PDB entry 5UH5 | X-ray diffraction, 3.75 A resolution | chains D and F of the 9 polymer chains in the assembly

Chain D:
Name: DNA-directed RNA polymerase subunit beta'
From: Mycobacterium tuberculosis (strain ATCC 25618 / H37Rv)
Notes: EC 2.7.7.6
UniProtKB: P9WGY7 (RPOC_MYCTU); residues 1-1316 here = UniProt positions 1-1316
Chain sequence (1316 residues; each row starts with the number of its first residue):
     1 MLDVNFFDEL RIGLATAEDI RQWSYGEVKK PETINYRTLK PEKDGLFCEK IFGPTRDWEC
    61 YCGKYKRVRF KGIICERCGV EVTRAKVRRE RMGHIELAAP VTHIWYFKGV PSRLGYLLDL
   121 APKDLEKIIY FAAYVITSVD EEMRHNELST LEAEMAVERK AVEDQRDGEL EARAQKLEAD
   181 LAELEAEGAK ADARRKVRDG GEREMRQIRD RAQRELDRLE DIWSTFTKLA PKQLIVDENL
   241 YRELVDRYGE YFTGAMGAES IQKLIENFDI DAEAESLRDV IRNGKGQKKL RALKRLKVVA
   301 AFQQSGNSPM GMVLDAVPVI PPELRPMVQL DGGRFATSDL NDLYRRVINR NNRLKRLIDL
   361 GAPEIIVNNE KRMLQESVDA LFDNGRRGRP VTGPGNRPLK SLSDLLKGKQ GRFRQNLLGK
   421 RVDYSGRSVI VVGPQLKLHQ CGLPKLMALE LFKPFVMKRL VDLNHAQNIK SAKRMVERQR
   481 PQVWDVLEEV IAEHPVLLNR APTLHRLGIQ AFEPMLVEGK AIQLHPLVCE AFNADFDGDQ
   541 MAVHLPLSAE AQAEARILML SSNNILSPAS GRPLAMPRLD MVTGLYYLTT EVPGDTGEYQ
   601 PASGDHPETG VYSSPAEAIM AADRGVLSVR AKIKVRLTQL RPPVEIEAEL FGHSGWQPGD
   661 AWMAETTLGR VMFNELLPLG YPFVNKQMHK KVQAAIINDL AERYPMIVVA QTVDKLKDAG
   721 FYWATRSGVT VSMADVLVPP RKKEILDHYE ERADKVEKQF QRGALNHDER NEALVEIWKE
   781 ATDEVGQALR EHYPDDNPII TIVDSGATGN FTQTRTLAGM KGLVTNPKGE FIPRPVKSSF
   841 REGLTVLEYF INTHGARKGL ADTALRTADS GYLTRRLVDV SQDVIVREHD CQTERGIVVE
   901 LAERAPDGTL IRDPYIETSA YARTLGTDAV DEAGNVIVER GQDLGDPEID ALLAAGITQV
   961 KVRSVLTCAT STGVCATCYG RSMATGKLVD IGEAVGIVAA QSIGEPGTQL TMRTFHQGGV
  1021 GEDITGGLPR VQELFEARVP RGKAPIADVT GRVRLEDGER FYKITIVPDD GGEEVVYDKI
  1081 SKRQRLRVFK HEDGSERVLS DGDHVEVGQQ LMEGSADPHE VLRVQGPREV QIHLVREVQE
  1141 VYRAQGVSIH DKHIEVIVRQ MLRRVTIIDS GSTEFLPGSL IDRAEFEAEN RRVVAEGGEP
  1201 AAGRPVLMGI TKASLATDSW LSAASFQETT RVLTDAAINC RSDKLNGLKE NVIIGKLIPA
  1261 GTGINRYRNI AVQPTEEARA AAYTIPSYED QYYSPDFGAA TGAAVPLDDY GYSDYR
Unresolved in the structure: 1-2, 1012-1025, 1282-1316
Metal / ion sites: Zn2+ site 1: Cys60, Cys62, Cys75, Cys78; Mg2+: Asp535, Asp537, Asp539 (shared with 1 residue of chain I); Zn2+ site 2: Cys891, Cys968, Cys975, Cys978
Curated features (UniProtKB/Swiss-Prot):
  - binding site (Zn(2+)): Cys60, Cys62, Cys75, Cys78, Cys891, Cys968, Cys975, Cys978
  - binding site (Mg(2+)): Asp535, Asp537, Asp539

Chain F:
Name: RNA polymerase sigma factor SigA
From: Mycobacterium tuberculosis (strain ATCC 25618 / H37Rv)
UniProtKB: P9WGI1 (SIGA_MYCTU); residues 1-528 here = UniProt positions 1-528
Chain sequence (528 residues; each row starts with the number of its first residue):
     1 MAATKASTAT DEPVKRTATK SPAASASGAK TGAKRTAAKS ASGSPPAKRA TKPAARSVKP
    61 ASAPQDTTTS TIPKRKTRAA AKSAAAKAPS ARGHATKPRA PKDAQHEAAT DPEDALDSVE
   121 ELDAEPDLDV EPGEDLDLDA ADLNLDDLED DVAPDADDDL DSGDDEDHED LEAEAAVAPG
   181 QTADDDEEIA EPTEKDKASG DFVWDEDESE ALRQARKDAE LTASADSVRA YLKQIGKVAL
   241 LNAEEEVELA KRIEAGLYAT QLMTELSERG EKLPAAQRRD MMWICRDGDR AKNHLLEANL
   301 RLVVSLAKRY TGRGMAFLDL IQEGNLGLIR AVEKFDYTKG YKFSTYATWW IRQAITRAMA
   361 DQARTIRIPV HMVEVINKLG RIQRELLQDL GREPTPEELA KEMDITPEKV LEIQQYAREP
   421 ISLDQTIGDE GDSQLGDFIE DSEAVVAVDA VSFTLLQDQL QSVLDTLSER EAGVVRLRFG
   481 LTDGQPRTLD EIGQVYGVTR ERIRQIESKT MSKLRHPSRS QVLRDYLD
Unresolved in the structure: 1-206

Interface between chain D and chain F:
Pairs across the interface (87):
  Glu32(D) - Arg367(F)  salt bridge
  Thr33(D) - Thr365(F)  hydrogen bond (side chain-backbone)
  Thr33(D) - Ile366(F)
  Ile34(D) - Ile366(F)  hydrophobic
  Tyr36(D) - Arg367(F)
  Tyr36(D) - Ile368(F)  hydrophobic
  Tyr36(D) - Pro369(F)
  Tyr36(D) - Met372(F)  hydrophobic
  Tyr36(D) - Tyr416(F)
  Arg37(D) - Tyr416(F)
  Arg67(D) - Gly484(F)
  Arg67(D) - Gln485(F)
  Arg67(D) - Pro486(F)
  Arg69(D) - Gly484(F)
  Arg69(D) - Gln485(F)
  Arg69(D) - Pro486(F)
  Ala132(D) - Ala223(F)  hydrophobic
  Arg203(D) - Glu208(F)
  Val236(D) - Leu221(F)  hydrophobic
  Asp237(D) - Lys217(F)  salt bridge
  Glu238(D) - Gln234(F)
  Glu238(D) - Lys237(F)  salt bridge
  Glu323(D) - Glu443(F)
  Pro326(D) - Leu423(F)
  Leu330(D) - Ile439(F)  hydrophobic
  Gly332(D) - Arg418(F)
  Arg334(D) - Glu419(F)  hydrogen bond (side chain-backbone)
  Arg334(D) - Ile421(F)
  Phe335(D) - Pro420(F)
  Phe335(D) - Ile421(F)  hydrogen bond (backbone-backbone)
  Ala336(D) - Ile421(F)
  Ala336(D) - Leu423(F)  hydrophobic
  Ala336(D) - Leu435(F)  hydrophobic
  Thr337(D) - Ile421(F)  hydrogen bond (backbone-backbone)
  Thr337(D) - Ser422(F)
  Thr337(D) - Leu423(F)  hydrogen bond (backbone-backbone)
  Ser338(D) - Leu423(F)
  Ser338(D) - Asp424(F)  hydrogen bond
  Asp339(D) - Ser422(F)  hydrogen bond
  Asp339(D) - Asp424(F)  hydrogen bond (backbone-side chain)
  Asp342(D) - Thr365(F)
  Arg345(D) - Gln362(F)  hydrogen bond (side chain-backbone)
  Arg345(D) - Arg364(F)
  Arg345(D) - Thr365(F)
  Arg346(D) - Ala316(F)
  Asn349(D) - Gln362(F)  hydrogen bond
  Arg350(D) - Asp319(F)  salt bridge
  Arg353(D) - Asp319(F)  salt bridge
  Arg353(D) - Gln322(F)
  Arg353(D) - Glu323(F)  salt bridge
  Arg353(D) - Gln362(F)
  Leu357(D) - Gln322(F)
  Leu357(D) - Leu326(F)  hydrophobic
  Leu357(D) - Ile329(F)  hydrophobic
  Leu360(D) - Lys292(F)
  Leu360(D) - Leu326(F)  hydrophobic
  Gly361(D) - Lys292(F)  hydrogen bond (backbone-side chain)
  Ala362(D) - Ile329(F)  hydrophobic
  Pro363(D) - Asn293(F)
  Pro363(D) - Leu296(F)
  Ile365(D) - Gln234(F)
  Ile365(D) - Glu297(F)
  Ile365(D) - Leu300(F)  hydrophobic
  Ile366(D) - Gln322(F)  hydrogen bond (backbone-side chain)
  Ile366(D) - Asn325(F)
  Asn369(D) - Tyr231(F)
  Asn369(D) - Gln322(F)  hydrogen bond
  Glu370(D) - Gln322(F)  hydrogen bond
  Arg372(D) - Ser227(F)  hydrogen bond (side chain-backbone)
  Arg372(D) - Tyr231(F)
  Met373(D) - Leu318(F)  hydrophobic
  Met373(D) - Asp319(F)
  Met373(D) - Gln322(F)
  Glu376(D) - Ser227(F)  hydrogen bond
  Arg397(D) - Ser422(F)  hydrogen bond
  Arg397(D) - Asp424(F)
  Arg397(D) - Gln425(F)
  Lys400(D) - Asp424(F)  salt bridge
  Lys400(D) - Gln434(F)  hydrogen bond
  Gln410(D) - Asp432(F)
  Gln467(D) - Asp525(F)
  Asn468(D) - Asp525(F)  hydrogen bond (side chain-backbone)
  Asn468(D) - Tyr526(F)
  Ile469(D) - Ser452(F)
  Ile469(D) - Leu455(F)  hydrophobic
  Lys470(D) - Ser452(F)
  Lys473(D) - Val448(F)
Also at the interface, not in a pair above, chain D (55 interface residues in all): Asn35, Lys127, Asp210, Arg214, Met327, Val328, Gly333
Also at the interface, not in a pair above, chain F (61 interface residues in all): Glu210, Arg213, Thr222, Ala230, Ala363, His371, Gln415, Asp449, Gln521, Asp528

Summary:
Chain D and chain F form an interface of 55 and 61 residues respectively; the contacts include 19 hydrogen
bonds and 7 salt bridges. Polar pairs include Glu32(D)-Arg367(F), Asp237(D)-Lys217(F) and Glu238(D)-Lys237(F).
From UniProt: 8 Zn2+-binding residues and 3 Mg2+-binding residues on chain D.
Chain D is DNA-directed RNA polymerase subunit beta' and chain F is RNA polymerase sigma factor SigA, both
from Mycobacterium tuberculosis (strain ATCC 25618 / H37Rv); the structure, Crystal structure of Mycobacterium
tuberculosis transcription initiation complex containing 3 nt of RNA, was determined by X-ray diffraction
(same publication as 5UH6, 5UH8, 5UH9, 5UHA, 5UHB, 5UHC and 4 further entries).
